Entry 1RJZ (X-ray diffraction, 2.60 A resolution); this record covers chains A and B of the 3 polymer chains in the assembly.

Chain A:
Molecule: H-2 class I histocompatibility antigen, K-B alpha chain
Source organism: Mus musculus
Notes: fragment: extracellular domain
UniProtKB: P01901 (HA1B_MOUSE); residues 1-280 here correspond to UniProt positions 22-301 (UniProt number = residue number + 21)
Amino-acid sequence (280 residues; row label = number of the first residue in the row):
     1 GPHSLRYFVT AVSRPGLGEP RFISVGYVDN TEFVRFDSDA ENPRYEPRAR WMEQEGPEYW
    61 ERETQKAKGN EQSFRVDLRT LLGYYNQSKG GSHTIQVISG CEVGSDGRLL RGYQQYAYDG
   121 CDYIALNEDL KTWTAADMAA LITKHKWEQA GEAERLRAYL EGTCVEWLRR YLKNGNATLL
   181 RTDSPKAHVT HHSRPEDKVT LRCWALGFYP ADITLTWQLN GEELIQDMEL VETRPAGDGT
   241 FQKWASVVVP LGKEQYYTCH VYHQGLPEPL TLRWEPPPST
Disordered / not traced: 279-280
Sequence notes: engineered mutation Phe22 (Tyr43 in P01901), Ile23 (Met44 in P01901), Ser24 (Glu45 in P01901), Asn30 (Asp51 in P01901)
Curated features (UniProtKB/Swiss-Prot):
  - region: Glu275 to Thr280 (Connecting peptide)
  - glycosylation (N-linked (GlcNAc...) asparagine): Asn86, Asn176
Disulfides: Cys101-Cys164, Cys203-Cys259

Chain B:
Molecule: Beta-2-microglobulin
Source organism: Mus musculus
UniProtKB: P01887 (B2MG_MOUSE); residues 1-99 here correspond to UniProt positions 21-119 (UniProt number = residue number + 20)
Amino-acid sequence (100 residues; row label = number of the first residue in the row; numbering starts at 0):
     0 MIQKTPQIQV YSRHPPENGK PNILNCYVTQ FHPPHIEIQM LKNGKKIPKV EMSDMSFSKD
    60 WSFYILAHTE FTPTETDTYA CRVKHDSMAE PKTVYWDRDM
Sequence notes: cloning artifact (0)
Disulfides: Cys25-Cys80

How chain A and chain B interact:
Contacting residue pairs - 51 pairs, chain A then chain B:
  Arg6(A) with Lys58(B)
  Phe8(A) with Phe56(B)
  Val9(A) with Phe56(B)
  Thr10(A) with Phe56(B); Phe62(B)
  Val12(A) with Pro33(B), hydrophobic
  Tyr27(A) with Ser55(B)
  Arg35(A) with Asp53(B), salt bridge; Met54(B), hydrogen bond (side chain-backbone); Ser55(B), hydrogen bond
  Arg48(A) with Asp53(B), salt bridge
  Thr94(A) with His31(B); Pro33(B)
  Gln96(A) with His31(B), hydrogen bond; Phe56(B); Trp60(B), hydrogen bond (side chain-backbone); Phe62(B)
  Val97(A) with Phe56(B)
  Ile98(A) with Phe56(B), hydrophobic; Trp60(B), hydrophobic
  Tyr113(A) with Lys58(B)
  Gln115(A) with Trp60(B)
  Tyr116(A) with Trp60(B)
  Ala117(A) with Trp60(B)
  Asp119(A) with Met0(B); Ile1(B); His31(B)
  Gly120(A) with His31(B), hydrogen bond (backbone-side chain)
  Cys121(A) with Ile1(B), hydrophobic
  Asp122(A) with Trp60(B), hydrogen bond
  His192(A) with Asp98(B)
  Arg202(A) with Asp98(B), hydrogen bond (side chain-backbone); Met99(B)
  Trp204(A) with Asp98(B); Met99(B)
  Val231(A) with Gln8(B)
  Glu232(A) with Gln8(B)
  Arg234(A) with Gln8(B); Tyr10(B); Tyr26(B); Met99(B), hydrogen bond (side chain-backbone)
  Pro235(A) with Tyr10(B), hydrogen bond (backbone-side chain); Asn24(B); Tyr26(B)
  Ala236(A) with Arg12(B), hydrogen bond (backbone-side chain); Asn24(B), hydrogen bond (backbone-side chain)
  Gly237(A) with Arg12(B), hydrogen bond (backbone-side chain)
  Gln242(A) with Tyr10(B); Ser11(B); Arg12(B)
  Trp244(A) with Met99(B), hydrogen bond (side chain-backbone)
Other interface residues (no listed pair), chain A (37 interface residues in all): Glu32, Ser92, Leu206, Glu229, Thr233, Asp238
Other interface residues (no listed pair), chain B (23 interface residues in all): Pro14, Ser57, Tyr63, Leu65

In short:
Chain A and chain B form an interface of 37 and 23 residues respectively; the contacts include 13 hydrogen
bonds and 2 salt bridges. Polar contacts include Arg35(A)-Asp53(B), Arg48(A)-Asp53(B) and Arg35(A)-Met54(B).
Chain A is H-2 class I histocompatibility antigen, K-B alpha chain and chain B is Beta-2-microglobulin, both
from Mus musculus; the structure, Mhc Class I Natural Mutant H-2Kbm8 Heavy Chain Complexed With beta-2
Microglobulin and Herpies Simplex Virus ..., was determined by X-ray diffraction (same publication as 1RJY,
1RK0 and 1RK1).
